Entry 1P3L (X-ray diffraction, 2.40 A resolution); this record covers chains J and H of the 10 polymer chains in the assembly.

== Chain J ==
Molecule: Palindromic 146bp Human Alpha-Satellite DNA fragment
Source organism: Homo sapiens
Sequence (146 nucleotides; numbered 147 to 292; the number before each row is that of its first residue):
   147 ATCAATATCCACCTGCAGATTCTACCAAAAGTGTATTTGGAAACTGCTCC
   197 ATCAAAAGGCATGTTCAGCGGAATTCCGCTGAACATGCCTTTTGATGGAG
   247 CAGTTTCCAAATACACTTTTGGTAGAATCTGCAGGTGGATATTGAT

== Chain H ==
Protein: Histone H2B
Source organism: Xenopus laevis
UniProt: P02281 (H2B1_XENLA); residues 1398-1522 here correspond to UniProt positions 1-125 (UniProt number = residue number - 1397)
Amino-acid sequence (125 residues; numbered 1398 to 1522; the number before each row is that of its first residue):
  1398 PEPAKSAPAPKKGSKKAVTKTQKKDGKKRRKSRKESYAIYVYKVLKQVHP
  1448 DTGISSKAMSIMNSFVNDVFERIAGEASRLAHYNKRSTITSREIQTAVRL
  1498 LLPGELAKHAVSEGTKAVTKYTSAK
Unresolved in the structure: 1398-1427
Construct notes: conflict Gln1419 (Pro23 in P02281), Leu1442 (Met46 in P02281), Ser1457 (Gly61 in P02281), Val1466 (Ile70 in P02281)
Curated features (UniProtKB/Swiss-Prot):
  - modified residue: Lys1413 (N6-acetyllysine)

== Chain J / chain H interface ==
Contacting residue pairs (13):
  DA165(J) - Ser1452(H)  phosphate contact
  DA165(J) - Ser1453(H)  hydrogen bond to the phosphate
  DT166(J) - Tyr1439(H)  phosphate contact
  DA174(J) - Arg1430(H)  sugar contact
  DA175(J) - Glu1432(H)  phosphate contact
  DG185(J) - Ser1484(H)  sugar contact
  DG185(J) - Thr1485(H)  phosphate contact
  DG186(J) - Arg1483(H)  phosphate contact
  DG186(J) - Ser1484(H)  hydrogen bond to the phosphate
  DG186(J) - Thr1485(H)  hydrogen bond to the phosphate
  DA187(J) - Arg1483(H)  salt bridge to the phosphate
  DG249(J) - Lys1428(H)  sugar contact
  DG249(J) - Ser1429(H)  hydrogen bond to the phosphate
Interface residues without a listed pair, chain J (9 interface residues in all): DA248
Interface residues without a listed pair, chain H (13 interface residues in all): Gly1450, Ile1451, Lys1482

== Overview ==
Chain J and chain H form an interface of 9 and 13 residues respectively; the contacts include 4 hydrogen bonds
and 1 salt bridge. Among the polar pairs are DA165(J)-Ser1453(H), DG186(J)-Ser1484(H) and DG186(J)-Thr1485(H).
Chain J is Palindromic 146bp Human Alpha-Satellite DNA fragment (Homo sapiens) and chain H is Histone H2B
(Xenopus laevis); the structure, Crystallographic Studies of Nucleosome Core Particles containing Histone
'Sin' Mutants, was determined by X-ray diffraction together with 1P34, 1P3A, 1P3B, 1P3F, 1P3G, 1P3I and 4
further entries from the same study.
